8GL8 - chains A and B of the 8 polymer chains in the assembly; structure by electron microscopy, 2.20 A resolution.

# Chain A
Molecule: Protein involved in gliding motility SprA
Organism: Flavobacterium johnsoniae
Reference sequence: A0A1M5G5I4 (A0A1M5G5I4_FLAJO); residue numbers follow UniProt; this construct covers 1-2403
Chain sequence (2403 residues; each row starts with the number of its first residue):
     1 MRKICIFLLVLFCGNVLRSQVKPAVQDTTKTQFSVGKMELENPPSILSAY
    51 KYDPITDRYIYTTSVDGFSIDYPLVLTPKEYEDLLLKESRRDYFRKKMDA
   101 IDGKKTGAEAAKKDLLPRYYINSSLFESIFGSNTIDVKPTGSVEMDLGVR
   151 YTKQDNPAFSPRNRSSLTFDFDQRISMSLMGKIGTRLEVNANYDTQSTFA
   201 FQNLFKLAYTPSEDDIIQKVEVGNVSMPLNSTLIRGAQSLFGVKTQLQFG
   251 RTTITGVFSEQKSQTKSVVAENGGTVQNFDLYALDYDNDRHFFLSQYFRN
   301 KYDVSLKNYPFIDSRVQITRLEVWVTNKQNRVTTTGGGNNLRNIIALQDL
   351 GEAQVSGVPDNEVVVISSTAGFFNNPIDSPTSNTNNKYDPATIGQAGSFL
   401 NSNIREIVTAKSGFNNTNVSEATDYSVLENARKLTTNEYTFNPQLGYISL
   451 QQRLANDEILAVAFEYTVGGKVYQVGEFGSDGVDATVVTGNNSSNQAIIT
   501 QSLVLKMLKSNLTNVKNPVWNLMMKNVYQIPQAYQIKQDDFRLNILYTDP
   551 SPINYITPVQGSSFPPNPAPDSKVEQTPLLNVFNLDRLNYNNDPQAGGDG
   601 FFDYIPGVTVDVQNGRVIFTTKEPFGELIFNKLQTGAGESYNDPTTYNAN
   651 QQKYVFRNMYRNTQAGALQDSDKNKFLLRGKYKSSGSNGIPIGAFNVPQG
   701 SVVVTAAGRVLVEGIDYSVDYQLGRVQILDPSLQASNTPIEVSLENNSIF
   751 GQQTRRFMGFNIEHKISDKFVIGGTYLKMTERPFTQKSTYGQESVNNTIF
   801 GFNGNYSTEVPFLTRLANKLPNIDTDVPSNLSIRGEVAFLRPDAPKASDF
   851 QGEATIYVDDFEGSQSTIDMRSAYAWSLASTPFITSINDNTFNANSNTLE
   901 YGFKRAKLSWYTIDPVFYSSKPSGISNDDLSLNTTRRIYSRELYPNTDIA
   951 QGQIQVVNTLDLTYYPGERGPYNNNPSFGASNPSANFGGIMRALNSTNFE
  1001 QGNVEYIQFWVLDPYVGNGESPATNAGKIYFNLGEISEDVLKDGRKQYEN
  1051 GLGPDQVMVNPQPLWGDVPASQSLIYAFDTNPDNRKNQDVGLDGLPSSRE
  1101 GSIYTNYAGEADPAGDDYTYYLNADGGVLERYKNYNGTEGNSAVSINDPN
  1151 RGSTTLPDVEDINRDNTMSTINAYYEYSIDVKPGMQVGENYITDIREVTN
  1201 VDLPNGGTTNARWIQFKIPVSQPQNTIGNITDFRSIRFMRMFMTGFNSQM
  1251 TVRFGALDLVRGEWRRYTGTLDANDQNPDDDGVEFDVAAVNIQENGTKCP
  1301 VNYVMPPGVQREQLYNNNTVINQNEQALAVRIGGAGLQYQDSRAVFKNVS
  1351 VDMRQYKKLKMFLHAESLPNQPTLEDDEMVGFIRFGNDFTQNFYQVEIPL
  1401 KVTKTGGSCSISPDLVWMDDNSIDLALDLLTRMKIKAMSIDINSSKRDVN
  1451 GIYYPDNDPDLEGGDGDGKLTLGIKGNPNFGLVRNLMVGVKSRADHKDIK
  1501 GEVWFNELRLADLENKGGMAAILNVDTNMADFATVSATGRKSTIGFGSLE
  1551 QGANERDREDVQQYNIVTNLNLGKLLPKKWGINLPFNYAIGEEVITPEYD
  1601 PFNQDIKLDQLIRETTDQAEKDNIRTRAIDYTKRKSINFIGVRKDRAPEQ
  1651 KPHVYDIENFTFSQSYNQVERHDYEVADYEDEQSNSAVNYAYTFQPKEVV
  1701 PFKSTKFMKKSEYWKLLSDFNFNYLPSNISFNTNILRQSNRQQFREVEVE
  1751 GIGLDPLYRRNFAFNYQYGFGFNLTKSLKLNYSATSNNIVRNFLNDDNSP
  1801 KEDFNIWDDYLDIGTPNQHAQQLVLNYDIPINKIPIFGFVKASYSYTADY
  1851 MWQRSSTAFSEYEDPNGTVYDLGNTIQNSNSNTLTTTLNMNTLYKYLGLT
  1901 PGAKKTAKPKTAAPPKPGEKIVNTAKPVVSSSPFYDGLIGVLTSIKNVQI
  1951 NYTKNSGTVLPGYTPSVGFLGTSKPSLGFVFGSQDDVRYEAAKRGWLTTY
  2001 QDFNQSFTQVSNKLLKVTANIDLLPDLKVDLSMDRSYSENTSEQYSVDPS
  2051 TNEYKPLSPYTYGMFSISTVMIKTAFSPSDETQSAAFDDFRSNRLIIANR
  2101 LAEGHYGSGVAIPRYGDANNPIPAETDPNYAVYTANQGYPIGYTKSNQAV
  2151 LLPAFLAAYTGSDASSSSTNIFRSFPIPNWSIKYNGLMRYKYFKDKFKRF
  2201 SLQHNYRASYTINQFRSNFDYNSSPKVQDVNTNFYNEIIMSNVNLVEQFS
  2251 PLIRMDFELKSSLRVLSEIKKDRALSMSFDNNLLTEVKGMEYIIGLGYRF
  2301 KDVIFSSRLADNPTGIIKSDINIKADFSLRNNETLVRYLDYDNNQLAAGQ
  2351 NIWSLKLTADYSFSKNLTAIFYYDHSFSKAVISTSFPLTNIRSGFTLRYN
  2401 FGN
Not modelled in the structure: 1-29, 1697-1720, 1893-1940, 2306-2315, 2402-2403
Ligand contacts: Lauryl Maltose Neopentyl Glycol (LMN): Val143, Glu144, Met145, Phe2305, Ile2316, Ile2317, Phe2363, Ser2364, Leu2367, Leu2397, Tyr2399

# Chain B
Molecule: Peptidyl-prolyl cis-trans isomerase
Organism: Flavobacterium johnsoniae
Reference sequence: A5F9W9 (A5F9W9_FLAJ1); residues 1-176 here = UniProt positions 1-176
Chain sequence (176 residues; row label = number of the first residue in the row):
     1 MKQLLTALLSLTLFISCSKDKDEVKDYTAENEKEIVDYLAQNNLTAQRTN
    51 SGLYYIITKEGSSESEGENPGEEENTGEGENTEENENDGHPTLNSNITVI
   101 YKGYFTNGKVFDESTEGVSYSLRTLIPGWKEGIPLLKSGGEIQLFVPAHL
   151 GYGSNGNKTVPGGAVLIFEITLVSVN
Not modelled in the structure: 1-21, 63-89

# Chain A / chain B interface
Contacting residue pairs (46):
  Gln395(A) with Asn96(B); Ser121(B), hydrogen bond
  Arg2100(A) with Asp22(B), salt bridge
  Glu2103(A) with Val24(B)
  Gly2104(A) with Ser154(B); Asn155(B), hydrogen bond (backbone-side chain)
  His2105(A) with Tyr152(B); Gly153(B); Ser154(B), hydrogen bond (backbone-backbone); Asn155(B)
  Gly2107(A) with Val24(B); Lys25(B); Asp26(B), hydrogen bond (backbone-backbone); Ser154(B)
  Ser2108(A) with Val24(B)
  Gly2109(A) with Asp26(B)
  Val2110(A) with His149(B)
  Asp2127(A) with Asn94(B)
  Asn2129(A) with Arg123(B)
  Tyr2221(A) with Gly156(B); Asn157(B)
  Ser2223(A) with Phe111(B); Asp112(B), hydrogen bond; Tyr152(B), hydrogen bond (backbone-side chain); Thr159(B)
  Ser2224(A) with Asp112(B); Tyr120(B); Tyr152(B), hydrogen bond (backbone-side chain)
  Pro2225(A) with Tyr101(B); Asp112(B); Tyr120(B), hydrophobic; Thr124(B); Leu125(B); Ile126(B), hydrogen bond (backbone-backbone); Trp129(B), hydrophobic; Tyr152(B)
  Lys2226(A) with Thr124(B); Leu125(B)
  Val2227(A) with Thr124(B), hydrogen bond (backbone-backbone); Leu125(B); Ile126(B), hydrophobic; Tyr152(B), hydrophobic
  Gln2228(A) with Arg123(B); Thr124(B), hydrogen bond (backbone-backbone); Lys130(B), hydrogen bond
  Glu2237(A) with Lys158(B)
Interface residues without a listed pair, chain A (22 interface residues in all): Tyr2106, Pro2128, Asn2222
Interface residues without a listed pair, chain B (27 interface residues in all): Thr28

# Summary
22 residues of chain A face 27 of chain B across their interface; the contacts include 11 hydrogen bonds and 1
salt bridge. Among the polar pairs are Arg2100(A)-Asp22(B), Gln395(A)-Ser121(B) and Gly2104(A)-Asn155(B).
Bound to chain A: Lauryl Maltose Neopentyl Glycol.
Here chain A is Protein involved in gliding motility SprA and chain B is Peptidyl-prolyl cis-trans isomerase,
both from Flavobacterium johnsoniae. Entry 8GL8 (The Type 9 Secretion System Extended Translocon -
SprA-PorV-PPI-RemZ-SkpA-SprE complex) was determined by electron microscopy.
